Entry 6QHD (X-ray diffraction, 2.85 A resolution); this record covers chains A and C of the 4 polymer chains in the assembly.

Chain A:
Name: Signal transducer and activator of transcription 3
Organism: Homo sapiens
UniProt: P40763 (STAT3_HUMAN), isoform P40763-3; numbering as in UniProt (aligned over 127-722)
Amino-acid sequence (596 residues; numbered 127 to 722; the number before each row is that of its first residue):
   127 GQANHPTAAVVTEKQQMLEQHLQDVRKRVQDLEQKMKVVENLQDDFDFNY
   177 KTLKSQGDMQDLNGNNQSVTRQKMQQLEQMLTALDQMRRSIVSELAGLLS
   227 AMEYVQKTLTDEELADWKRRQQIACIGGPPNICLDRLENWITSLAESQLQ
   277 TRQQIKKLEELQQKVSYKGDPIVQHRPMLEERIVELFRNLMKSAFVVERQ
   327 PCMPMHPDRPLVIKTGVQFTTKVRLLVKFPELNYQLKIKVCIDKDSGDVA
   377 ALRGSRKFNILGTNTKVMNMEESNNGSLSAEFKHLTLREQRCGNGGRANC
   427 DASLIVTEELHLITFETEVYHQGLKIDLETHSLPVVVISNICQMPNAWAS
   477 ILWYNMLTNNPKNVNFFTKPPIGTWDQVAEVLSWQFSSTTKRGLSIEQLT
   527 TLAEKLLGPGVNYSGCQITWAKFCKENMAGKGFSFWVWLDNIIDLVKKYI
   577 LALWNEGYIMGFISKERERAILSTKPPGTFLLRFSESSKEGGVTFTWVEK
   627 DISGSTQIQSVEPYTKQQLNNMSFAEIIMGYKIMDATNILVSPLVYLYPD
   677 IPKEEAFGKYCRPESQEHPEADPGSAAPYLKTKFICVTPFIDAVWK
Not modelled in the structure: 127-135, 185-193, 419-427, 536-538, 626-632, 658-665, 689-702, 716-722
Differences from the reference sequence: conflict Ser-631 (Lys in P40763)
Modified / non-standard residues: Lys-685 (N(6)-acetyllysine; ALY); Tyr-705 (O-phosphotyrosine; PTR)
Curated features (UniProtKB/Swiss-Prot):
  - motif: Asp-150 to Met-162 (Essential for nuclear import)
  - modified residue: Lys-601 (Allysine), Lys-615 (Allysine), Tyr-640 (Phosphotyrosine), Lys-685 (Allysine), Tyr-705 (Phosphotyrosine), Lys-707 (N6-acetyllysine), Thr-714 (Phosphothreonine)
  - natural variant: Arg-152 (R152W: In ADMIO1), Met-162 (M162R: In ADMIO1; uncertain significance), Glu-166 (E166D: In ADMIO1; uncertain significance; E166K: In ADMIO1; uncertain significance), Phe-174 (F174S: In ADMIO1; uncertain significance), Val-218 (V218A: In ADMIO1; uncertain significance), Leu-260 (L260P: In ADMIO1; uncertain significance), Arg-278 (R278C: In ADMIO1; R278H: In ADMIO1), Arg-302 (R302Q: In ADMIO1; uncertain significance), Arg-325 (R325W: In ADMIO1; uncertain significance), Pro-330 (P330S: In ADMIO1), Met-331 (M331R: In ADMIO1; uncertain significance), Gln-344 (Q344H: In ADMIO1), 39 further natural variant entries in UniProt
  - mutagenesis: Glu-434 to Glu-435 (Inhibits leptin-mediated transactivation of CCND1 promoter. No effect on interaction with INPP5F), Lys-685 (K685R: Decreased acetylation by EP300/p300, leading to impaired homodimerization and activation), Tyr-705 (Y705F: Inhibits leptin-mediated transactivation of CCND1 promoter. Abolished phosphorylation by isoform M2 of PKM (PKM2))
From the paper describing this entry:
  - post-translational modification sites: Lys-685

Chain C:
Molecule: 18-nt DNA strand
Sequence (18 nucleotides; each row starts with the number of its first residue):
  1001 AAGATTTACGGGAAATGC

Chain A / chain C interface:
Pairs across the interface - 14 pairs, chain A then chain C:
  Met-331(A) / DC1009(C)  sugar contact
  Met-331(A) / DG1010(C)  phosphate contact
  His-332(A) / DG1010(C)  salt bridge to the phosphate
  Lys-340(A) / DG1010(C)  salt bridge to the phosphate
  Val-343(A) / DC1009(C)  phosphate contact
  Val-343(A) / DG1010(C)  phosphate contact
  Gln-344(A) / DA1008(C)  phosphate contact
  Gln-344(A) / DC1009(C)  hydrogen bond to the phosphate
  Arg-417(A) / DG1017(C)  phosphate contact
  Arg-417(A) / DC1018(C)  salt bridge to the phosphate
  Asn-466(A) / DG1012(C)  hydrogen bond to the base
  Asn-466(A) / DA1013(C)  base contact
  Ile-467(A) / DG1010(C)  sugar contact
  Ile-467(A) / DG1011(C)  phosphate contact

In short:
The chain A/chain C interface involves 8 residues from each chain, with 2 hydrogen bonds and 3 salt bridges.
Polar contacts include Asn-466(A)/DG1012(C), Gln-344(A)/DC1009(C) and His-332(A)/DG1010(C). From UniProt: 4
mutagenesis sites on chain A. The paper reports a modification site at Lys-685(A).
Chain A is Signal transducer and activator of transcription 3 (Homo sapiens) and chain C is an 18-nt DNA
strand; the structure, Lysine acetylated and tyrosine phosphorylated STAT3 in a complex with DNA, was
determined by X-ray diffraction.
